Entry 5L5W (X-ray diffraction, 2.80 A resolution); this record covers chains P and Q of the 28 polymer chains in the assembly.

Chain P:
Protein: Proteasome subunit alpha type-3
Organism: Saccharomyces cerevisiae (strain ATCC 204508 / S288c)
Notes: EC 3.4.25.1
UniProt: P23638 (PSA3_YEAST); residues 0-257 here correspond to UniProt positions 1-258 (UniProt number = residue number + 1)
Chain sequence (258 residues; each row starts with the number of its first residue; numbering starts at 0):
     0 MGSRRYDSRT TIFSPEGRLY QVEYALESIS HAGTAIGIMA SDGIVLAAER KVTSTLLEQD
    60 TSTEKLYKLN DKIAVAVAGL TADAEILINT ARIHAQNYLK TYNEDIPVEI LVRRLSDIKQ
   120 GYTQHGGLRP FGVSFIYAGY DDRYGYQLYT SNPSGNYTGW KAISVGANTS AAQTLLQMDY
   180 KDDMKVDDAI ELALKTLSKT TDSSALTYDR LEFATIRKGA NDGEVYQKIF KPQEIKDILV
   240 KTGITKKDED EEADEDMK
Disordered / not traced: 0, 245-257
Swiss-Prot annotation at these positions:
  - cross-link (Glycyl lysine isopeptide (Lys-Gly)): Lys99 (interchain with G-Cter in ubiquitin), Lys198 (interchain with G-Cter in ubiquitin), Lys230 (interchain with G-Cter in ubiquitin)

Chain Q:
Protein: Proteasome subunit alpha type-4
Organism: Saccharomyces cerevisiae (strain ATCC 204508 / S288c)
Notes: EC 3.4.25.1
UniProt: P40303 (PSA4_YEAST); residues -1 to 252 here correspond to UniProt positions 1-254 (UniProt number = residue number + 2)
Chain sequence (254 residues; each row starts with the number of its first residue; numbers below 1 keep their minus sign (Met-1 is residue -1)):
    -1 MSGYDRALSI FSPDGHIFQV EYALEAVKRG TCAVGVKGKN CVVLGCERRS TLKLQDTRIT
    59 PSKVSKIDSH VVLSFSGLNA DSRILIEKAR VEAQSHRLTL EDPVTVEYLT RYVAGVQQRY
   119 TQSGGVRPFG VSTLIAGFDP RDDEPKLYQT EPSGIYSSWS AQTIGRNSKT VREFLEKNYD
   179 RKEPPATVEE CVKLTVRSLL EVVQTGAKNI EITVVKPDSD IVALSSEEIN QYVTQIEQEK
   239 QEQQEQDKKK KSNH
Disordered / not traced: -1 to 0, 241-252
Swiss-Prot annotation at these positions:
  - modified residue: Thr58 (Phosphothreonine)

Interface between chain P and chain Q:
Contacting residue pairs (75; chain P residue first):
  Arg3(P) with Arg4(Q), hydrogen bond (backbone-side chain)
  Asp6(P) with Tyr2(Q), hydrogen bond; Arg4(Q), salt bridge
  Arg8(P) with Arg4(Q)
  Thr10(P) with Leu6(Q); Arg125(Q)
  Ile11(P) with Gln17(Q)
  Phe12(P) with Gln17(Q); Tyr20(Q), hydrophobic; Ala21(Q), hydrophobic; Ala24(Q), hydrophobic; Leu76(Q), hydrophobic; Arg125(Q); Pro126(Q); Gly128(Q)
  Ser13(P) with Tyr20(Q)
  Pro14(P) with Tyr20(Q), hydrophobic; Glu23(Q)
  Glu15(P) with Glu23(Q); Arg27(Q), hydrogen bond (backbone-side chain)
  Gly16(P) with Tyr20(Q); Glu23(Q); Ala24(Q); Arg27(Q), hydrogen bond (backbone-side chain)
  Arg17(P) with Arg27(Q)
  Leu18(P) with Leu76(Q), hydrophobic; Arg125(Q)
  Met38(P) with Asp54(Q)
  Arg112(P) with Arg81(Q)
  Ser115(P) with Arg81(Q), hydrogen bond (backbone-side chain)
  Asp116(P) with Arg81(Q), salt bridge
  Gln119(P) with Ala78(Q); Asp79(Q); Ile82(Q)
  Thr122(P) with Arg125(Q), hydrogen bond (backbone-side chain)
  Gln123(P) with Tyr118(Q); Val124(Q); Arg125(Q), hydrogen bond (backbone-backbone); Pro126(Q); Phe127(Q)
  His124(P) with Gly123(Q); Val124(Q)
  Gly125(P) with Tyr2(Q); Gly123(Q)
  Gly126(P) with Tyr2(Q)
  Tyr143(P) with Arg56(Q), hydrogen bond (backbone-side chain); Ile57(Q), hydrophobic
  Tyr145(P) with Arg56(Q), hydrogen bond (backbone-side chain)
  Gln146(P) with Ile57(Q)
  Leu147(P) with Ile57(Q)
  Tyr148(P) with Ile57(Q)
  Ser153(P) with Ala78(Q)
  Gly154(P) with Ala78(Q); Arg81(Q), hydrogen bond (backbone-side chain)
  Asn155(P) with Asn77(Q); Ala78(Q)
  Tyr156(P) with Pro59(Q), hydrophobic; Arg81(Q)
  Thr157(P) with Gln53(Q)
  Gly158(P) with Gln53(Q); Asp54(Q), hydrogen bond (backbone-backbone); Ile57(Q); Thr58(Q), hydrogen bond (backbone-side chain)
  Trp159(P) with Leu50(Q), hydrophobic; Lys51(Q); Leu52(Q); Gln53(Q); Asp54(Q)
  Lys160(P) with Leu52(Q), hydrogen bond (backbone-backbone); Gln53(Q); Asp54(Q)
  Ala161(P) with Leu52(Q)
  Gln172(P) with Leu52(Q)
  Leu175(P) with Leu52(Q), hydrophobic
  Gln176(P) with Leu52(Q)
Other interface residues (no listed pair), chain P (41 interface residues in all): Glu108, Tyr179

In short:
The interface between chain P and chain Q involves 41 residues on one side and 31 on the other, with 13
hydrogen bonds and 2 salt bridges. Polar pairs include Asp6(P)-Arg4(Q), Asp116(P)-Arg81(Q) and
Arg3(P)-Arg4(Q).
Chain P is Proteasome subunit alpha type-3 and chain Q is Proteasome subunit alpha type-4, both from
Saccharomyces cerevisiae (strain ATCC 204508 / S288c); the structure, Yeast 20S proteasome with human beta5c
(1-138) and human beta6 (97-111; 118-133), was determined by X-ray diffraction, deposited together with 5L52,
5L54, 5L55, 5L5A, 5L5B, 5L5D and 30 further entries.
